Entry 2BCC (X-ray diffraction, 3.50 A resolution); this record covers chains C and D of the 10 polymer chains in the assembly.

[Chain C]
Protein: Ubiquinol cytochrome C oxidoreductase
Source organism: Gallus gallus
Notes: EC 1.10.2.2
UniProtKB: P18946 (CYB_CHICK); residues 1-380 here = UniProt positions 1-380
Amino-acid sequence (380 residues; each row starts with the number of its first residue):
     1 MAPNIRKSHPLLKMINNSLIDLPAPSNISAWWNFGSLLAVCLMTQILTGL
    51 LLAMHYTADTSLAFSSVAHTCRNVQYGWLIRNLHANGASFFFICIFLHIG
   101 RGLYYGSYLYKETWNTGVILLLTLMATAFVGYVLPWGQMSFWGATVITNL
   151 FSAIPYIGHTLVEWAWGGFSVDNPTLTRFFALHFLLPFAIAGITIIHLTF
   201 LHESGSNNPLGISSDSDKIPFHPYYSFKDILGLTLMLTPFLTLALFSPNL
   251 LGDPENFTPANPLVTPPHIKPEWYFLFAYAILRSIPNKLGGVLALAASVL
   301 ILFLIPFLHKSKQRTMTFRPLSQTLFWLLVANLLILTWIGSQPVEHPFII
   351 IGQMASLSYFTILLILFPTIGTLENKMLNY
Disordered / not traced: 1
Ion coordination: heme Fe site 1: His84, His183; heme Fe site 2: His98, His197
Residues lining bound ligands:
  - heme (HEM), molecule 1: Trp31, Trp32, Asn33, Phe34, Gly35, Ser36, Leu38, Ala39, Ile95, His98, Ile99, Arg101, Ser107, Tyr108, Tyr110, Thr113, Trp114, Gly117, Val118, Leu120, Leu121, Ile190, Thr194, His197, Leu198, Leu201, Ser206, Asn207, Asn208
  - heme (HEM), molecule 2: Leu42, Gln45, Ile46, Gly49, Leu50, Leu52, Ala53, Tyr56, Val67, Arg81, His84, Ala85, Ala88, Phe91, Leu124, Thr127, Ala128, Gly131, Tyr132, Leu134, Pro135, Phe180, His183, Phe184, Pro187, Ile190, Tyr274
  - stigmatellin (SIG): Leu122, Met125, Ala126, Phe129, Val130, Met139, Gly143, Val146, Ile147, Thr148, Phe151, Phe179, Leu182, Ile269, Lys270, Pro271, Glu272, Phe275, Ala278, Tyr279, Leu282, Leu295
  - ubiquinone-10 (U10): Ile15, Ser18, Leu22, Ser36, Ala39, Leu198, Leu201, His202, Ser206, Phe221, Asp229
Swiss-Prot annotation at these positions:
  - binding site (heme b): His84, His98, His183, His197
  - binding site (a ubiquinone): His202
Reported in the primary citation:
  - binding site for stigmatellin: Met125, Ala126 to Phe129, Pro271, Phe275
  - conformationally variable residues (side-chain flip): Tyr279
  - contacts within the chain: Tyr279-Arg283

[Chain D]
Protein: Ubiquinol cytochrome C oxidoreductase
Source organism: Gallus gallus
Notes: EC 1.10.2.2
Amino-acid sequence (241 residues; numbered 1 to 241; the number before each row is that of its first residue):
     1 SDLELHPPSYPWSHRGPLSSLDHTSIRRGFQVYKQVCSSCHSMDYVAYRH
    51 LVGVCYTEDEAKALAEEVEVQDGPNEDGEMFMRPGKLSDYFPKPYPNPEA
   101 ARAANNGALPPDLSYIVRARHGGEDYVFSLLTGYCEPPTGVSVREGLYFN
   151 PYFPGQAIGMAPPIYNDVLEFDDGTPATMSQVAKDVCTFLRWAAEPEHDH
   201 RKRMGLKMLLMMGLLVPLVYYMKRHKWSVLKSRKLAYRPPK
Glycans and other covalent adducts: heme (HEM) linked to Cys37, Cys40
Ion coordination: heme Fe: His41, Met160
Residues lining bound ligands: heme (HEM): Val32, Val36, Ser39, His41, Asn105, Ala108, Leu109, Pro110, Pro111, Leu113, Ile116, Arg120, Tyr126, Val127, Leu130, Leu131, Phe153, Ile158, Gly159, Met160, Pro163, Val186, Leu190

[Chain C / chain D interface]
Contacting residue pairs - 50 pairs, chain C then chain D:
  Ser26(C) - Trp227(D)
  Phe64(C) - Tyr45(D)
  Ser65(C) - Tyr45(D)
  Ala68(C) - Tyr45(D)  hydrophobic
  Ala68(C) - Tyr115(D)
  Arg72(C) - Tyr45(D)
  Arg72(C) - Ser114(D)
  Arg72(C) - Tyr115(D)  hydrogen bond
  Arg72(C) - Ala193(D)  hydrogen bond (side chain-backbone)
  Arg72(C) - Ala194(D)
  Asn73(C) - Arg49(D)
  Asn73(C) - Tyr90(D)
  Tyr76(C) - His200(D)
  Trp78(C) - Glu197(D)
  Trp78(C) - Arg201(D)
  Trp78(C) - Met204(D)  hydrophobic
  Asp217(C) - Arg233(D)  salt bridge
  Ile219(C) - Trp227(D)  hydrophobic
  Ile219(C) - Leu230(D)  hydrophobic
  Tyr224(C) - Trp227(D)  hydrophobic
  Tyr224(C) - Leu230(D)  hydrophobic
  Tyr225(C) - Trp227(D)
  Phe227(C) - Met222(D)  hydrophobic
  Phe227(C) - Lys226(D)
  Lys228(C) - Trp227(D)
  Leu231(C) - Val219(D)
  Leu231(C) - Tyr220(D)  hydrophobic
  Thr234(C) - Val216(D)
  Thr234(C) - Val219(D)
  Thr238(C) - Met212(D)
  Leu241(C) - Met208(D)
  Thr242(C) - Met208(D)
  Thr242(C) - Leu209(D)
  Leu245(C) - Arg201(D)  hydrogen bond (backbone-side chain)
  Leu245(C) - Met204(D)
  Leu245(C) - Gly205(D)
  Leu245(C) - Met208(D)  hydrophobic
  Phe246(C) - Pro17(D)
  Phe246(C) - Arg201(D)  hydrogen bond (backbone-side chain)
  Phe246(C) - Gly205(D)
  Phe246(C) - Leu206(D)
  Phe246(C) - Leu209(D)  hydrophobic
  Pro248(C) - Arg201(D)
  Asn249(C) - Arg118(D)  hydrogen bond
  Pro254(C) - Arg118(D)
  Pro254(C) - Ala119(D)
  Pro254(C) - His121(D)
  Phe257(C) - Tyr115(D)  hydrophobic
  Phe257(C) - Arg118(D)
  Phe257(C) - Ala119(D)  hydrophobic
Other interface residues (no listed pair), chain C (31 interface residues in all): His69, Pro223, Leu235, Ala244, Thr258, Glu345
Other interface residues (no listed pair), chain D (37 interface residues in all): Asp2, Leu18, Val46, His50, Arg120, Pro196, Lys202, Lys223, Val229

[Summary]
31 residues of chain C and 37 residues of chain D are in contact; the contacts include 5 hydrogen bonds and 1
salt bridge. Polar contacts include Asp217(C)-Arg233(D), Arg72(C)-Tyr115(D) and Arg72(C)-Ala193(D). Chain C
binds heme, ubiquinone-10 and stigmatellin. From the paper: a binding site for stigmatellin at Met125(C),
Ala126(C) and Pro271(C) among others; conformational variability at Tyr279(C).
Here chain C is Ubiquinol cytochrome C oxidoreductase and chain D is Ubiquinol cytochrome C oxidoreductase,
both from Gallus gallus. Entry 2BCC (Stigmatellin-bound cytochrome BC1 complex from chicken) was determined by
X-ray diffraction together with 1BCC and 3BCC from the same study.
